Entry 4IA3 (X-ray diffraction, 2.70 A resolution); this record covers chains A and B.

Chain A:
Protein: Vitamin D3 receptor A
Source organism: Danio rerio
Notes: fragment: Ligand binding domain
Reference sequence: Q9PTN2 (VDRA_DANRE); residues 156-453 here = UniProt positions 156-453
Sequence (300 residues; each row starts with the number of its first residue):
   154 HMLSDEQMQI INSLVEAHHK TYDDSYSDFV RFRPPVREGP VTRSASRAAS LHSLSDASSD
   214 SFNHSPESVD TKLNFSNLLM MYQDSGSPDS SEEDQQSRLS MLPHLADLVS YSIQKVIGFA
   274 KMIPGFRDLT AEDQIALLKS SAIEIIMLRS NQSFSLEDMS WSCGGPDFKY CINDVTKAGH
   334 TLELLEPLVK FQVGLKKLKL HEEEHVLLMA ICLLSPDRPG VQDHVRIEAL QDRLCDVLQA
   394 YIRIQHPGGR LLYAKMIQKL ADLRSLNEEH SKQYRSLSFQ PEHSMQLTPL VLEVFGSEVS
Unresolved in the structure: 191-250, 453
Sequence notes: expression tag (154-155)
Ligand contacts: gemini (BIV; 21-nor-9,10-secocholesta-5,7,10(19)-triene-1,3,25-triol, 20-(4-hydroxy-4-methylpentyl)-, (1a,3b,5z,7e)): Tyr175, Tyr179, Phe182, Leu255, Leu258, Leu261, Val262, Ser265, Ile296, Ile299, Met300, Arg302, Ser303, Ser306, Trp314, Cys316, Tyr323, Val328, Ala331, His333, Leu337, Leu338, Leu341, Leu419, Glu422, His423, Tyr427, Leu430, Val444, Phe448
UniProt features mapped onto this chain:
  - region: Lys274 to Lys292 (Interaction with coactivator LXXLL motif)
  - motif: Pro442 to Ser450 (9aaTAD)
  - binding site (calcitriol): Tyr175, Ser265, Arg302, Ser306, His333, His423

Chain B:
Protein: Nuclear receptor coactivator 2
Notes: fragment: LXXLL peptide
Reference sequence: Q15596 (NCOA2_HUMAN); residues 687-699 here correspond to UniProt positions 686-698 (UniProt number = residue number - 1)
Sequence (13 residues; row label = number of the first residue in the row):
   687 KHKILHRLLQ DSS
Unresolved in the structure: 697-699

Chain A / chain B interface:
Pairs across the interface - 24 pairs, chain A then chain B:
  Ile270(A) with Leu691(B), hydrophobic; Leu694(B), hydrophobic; Leu695(B), hydrophobic
  Lys274(A) with Leu694(B), hydrogen bond (side chain-backbone); Leu695(B); Gln696(B)
  Arg280(A) with Gln696(B)
  Glu285(A) with His692(B), salt bridge
  Gln287(A) with Leu695(B)
  Ile288(A) with His688(B); Leu691(B), hydrophobic; His692(B); Leu695(B), hydrophobic
  Lys292(A) with His688(B)
  Pro442(A) with Ile690(B), hydrophobic
  Leu443(A) with Ile690(B), hydrophobic; Leu691(B), hydrophobic; Leu694(B), hydrophobic
  Glu446(A) with His688(B); Lys689(B), hydrogen bond (side chain-backbone); Ile690(B), hydrogen bond (side chain-backbone); Leu691(B), hydrogen bond (side chain-backbone)
  Val447(A) with Leu691(B), hydrophobic
  Glu451(A) with His688(B), hydrogen bond (backbone-side chain)
Other interface residues (no listed pair), chain A (15 interface residues in all): Phe279, Ala284, Val452

Summary:
Chain A and chain B form an interface of 15 and 8 residues respectively; the contacts include 5 hydrogen bonds
and 1 salt bridge. Polar contacts include Glu285(A)-His692(B), Lys274(A)-Leu694(B) and Glu446(A)-Lys689(B).
Chain A binds gemini. UniProt lists 6 calcitriol-binding residues on chain A.
Chain A is Vitamin D3 receptor A (Danio rerio) and chain B is Nuclear receptor coactivator 2; the structure,
Diastereotopic and Deuterium Effects in Gemini, was determined by X-ray diffraction (same publication as 4IA1,
4IA2 and 4IA7).
